9K49 - chains A and E of the 8 polymer chains in the assembly; structure by electron microscopy, 3.60 A resolution.

[Chain A (and E)]
Protein: Tol-Pal system protein TolQ
From: Escherichia coli K-12
Notes: chain E of this document is another copy of the same molecule, construct and numbering; everything in this record applies to it too
UniProt: P0ABU9 (TOLQ_ECOLI); numbering as in UniProt (aligned over 1-230)
Amino-acid sequence (230 residues; each row starts with the number of its first residue):
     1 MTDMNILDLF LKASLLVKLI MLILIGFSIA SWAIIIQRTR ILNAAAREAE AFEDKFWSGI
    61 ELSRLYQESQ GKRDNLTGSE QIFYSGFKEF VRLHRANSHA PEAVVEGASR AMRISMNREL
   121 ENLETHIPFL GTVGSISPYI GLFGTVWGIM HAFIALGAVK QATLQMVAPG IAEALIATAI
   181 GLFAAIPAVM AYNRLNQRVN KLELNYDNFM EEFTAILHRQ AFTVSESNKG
Unresolved in the structure: 1-6, 225-230

[Chain A / chain E interface]
Contacting residue pairs - 30 pairs, chain A then chain E:
  Asn-97(A) / Arg-219(E)
  His-99(A) / Arg-219(E)  hydrogen bond
  Ala-100(A) / Arg-219(E)
  Ala-103(A) / Arg-219(E)
  Arg-110(A) / Glu-212(E)  salt bridge
  Arg-110(A) / Ala-215(E)
  Ile-114(A) / Asn-208(E)
  Glu-121(A) / Leu-204(E)
  Thr-132(A) / Asn-193(E)
  Ser-135(A) / Val-189(E)
  Ile-136(A) / Val-189(E)  hydrophobic
  Tyr-139(A) / Leu-182(E)
  Tyr-139(A) / Ile-186(E)  hydrophobic
  Ile-140(A) / Ile-186(E)
  Leu-142(A) / Leu-182(E)  hydrophobic
  Phe-143(A) / Ala-179(E)
  Phe-143(A) / Leu-182(E)
  Val-146(A) / Ala-179(E)  hydrophobic
  Ile-149(A) / Leu-175(E)  hydrophobic
  Met-150(A) / Ile-176(E)  hydrophobic
  Met-150(A) / Ala-179(E)  hydrophobic
  Phe-153(A) / Ala-168(E)
  Phe-153(A) / Ile-171(E)  hydrophobic
  Ile-154(A) / Ala-172(E)  hydrophobic
  Leu-156(A) / Gln-165(E)  hydrogen bond (backbone-side chain)
  Leu-156(A) / Ala-168(E)
  Gly-157(A) / Gln-165(E)
  Val-159(A) / Gln-165(E)
  Ala-162(A) / Leu-164(E)  hydrophobic
  Ala-162(A) / Gln-165(E)
Also at the interface, not in a pair above, chain A (26 interface residues in all): Asn-117, Pro-128, Ala-158
Also at the interface, not in a pair above, chain E (21 interface residues in all): Thr-178, Phe-183, Gln-197, Glu-211

[In short]
The interface between chain A and chain E involves 26 residues on one side and 21 on the other; the contacts
include 2 hydrogen bonds and 1 salt bridge. Polar contacts include Arg-110(A)/Glu-212(E), His-99(A)/Arg-219(E)
and Leu-156(A)/Gln-165(E).
Both chains are Tol-Pal system protein TolQ (Escherichia coli K-12). Entry 9K49 (Cryo-EM structure of inner
membrane TolQRA complex in CYMAL-6-Neopentyl Glycol detergent micelles) was determined by electron microscopy
(same publication as 9KCH).
